3TL1 - chain A; structure by X-ray diffraction, 1.80 A resolution.

Chain A:
Protein: Polyketide cyclase
Source organism: Streptomyces coelicolor
Reference sequence: P23154 (CYPC_STRCO); residues 1-159 here = UniProt positions 1-159
Chain sequence (159 residues; row label = number of the first residue in the row):
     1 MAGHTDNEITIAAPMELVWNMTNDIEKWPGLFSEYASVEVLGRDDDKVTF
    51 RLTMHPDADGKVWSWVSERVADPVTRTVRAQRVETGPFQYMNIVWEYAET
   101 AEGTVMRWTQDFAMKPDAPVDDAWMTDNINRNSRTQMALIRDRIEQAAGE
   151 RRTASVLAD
Disordered / not traced: 159
Residues lining bound ligands: JRO (6,7,9-trihydroxy-3-methyl-1H-benzo[g]isochromen-1-one): M54, D57, W63, W65, R82, F88, M91, I93, Q110, W124, M125, N128, I129, N132
What the authors report for this chain:
  - binding site for JRO: M54, D57, W63, W65, R82, F88, M91, Q110, W124, M125, N128, I129, N132
  - conformationally variable residues (side-chain flip): W63, W65, R82, F88
  - mutagenesis - F32A, E34A, Y35A, Y35T, R69A, R69Q, R82A, R82E, R82G, R82K, R82Q: abolished catalytic activity
  - mutagenesis - Y35F: decreased catalytic activity (PKS4 assay)
  - mutagenesis - Y35F: unchanged catalytic activity (Act assay)
  - mutagenesis - F32Y/Y35F: decreased catalytic activity (Act assay)
  - mutagenesis - R69K: unchanged catalytic activity
  - catalytic residues: E34, Y35, R69
  - catalytic residues: R82 (proposed by the authors, not directly observed)

In short:
Chain A binds compound JRO. From the paper: catalytic residues E34, Y35 and R69 among others; F32A, E34A and
Y35A, among others, abolish catalytic activity; 14 substitutions were tested in all.
Chain A is Polyketide cyclase (Streptomyces coelicolor); the structure, Crystal structure of the Streptomyces
coelicolor WhiE ORFVI polyketide aromatase/cyclase, was determined by X-ray diffraction (same publication as
3TVQ and 3TVR).
